PDB entry 9IVE | X-ray diffraction, 1.93 A resolution | chain A

== Chain A ==
Protein: Branched-chain amino acid transferase
Organism: Mycolicibacterium neoaurum VKM Ac-1815D
UniProtKB: V5X927 (V5X927_MYCNE); residues 10-335 here correspond to UniProt positions 2-327 (UniProt number = residue number - 8)
Sequence (335 residues; row label = number of the first residue in the row):
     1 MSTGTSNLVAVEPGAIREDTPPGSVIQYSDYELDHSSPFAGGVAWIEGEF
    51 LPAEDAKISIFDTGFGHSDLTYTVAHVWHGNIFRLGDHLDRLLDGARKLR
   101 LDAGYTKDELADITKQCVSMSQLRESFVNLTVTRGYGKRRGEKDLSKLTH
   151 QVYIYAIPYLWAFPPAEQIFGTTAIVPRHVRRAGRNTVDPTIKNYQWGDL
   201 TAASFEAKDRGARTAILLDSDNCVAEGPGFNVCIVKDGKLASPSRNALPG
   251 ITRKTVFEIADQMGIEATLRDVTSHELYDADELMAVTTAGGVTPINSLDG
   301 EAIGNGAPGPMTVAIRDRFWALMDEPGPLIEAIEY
Not modelled in the structure: 1-2, 138-147
Modified residues: K193 ((2S)-2-amino-6-[[3-hydroxy-2-methyl-5-(phosphonooxymethyl)pyridin-4-yl]methylideneamino]hexanoic acid; LLP)
Sequence notes: initiating methionine (1); expression tag (2-9); conflict S119 (Ala111 in V5X927), I259 (Leu251 in V5X927), D261 (Glu253 in V5X927), D279 (Glu271 in V5X927), A302 (Pro294 in V5X927), A307 (Glu299 in V5X927), P310 (Glu302 in V5X927)
Small-molecule neighbours: alanine (ALA): Y72, V74, F127, A162, K193, W197, G229, T287, T288, A289

== Summary ==
Ligands of chain A: alanine.
Chain A is Branched-chain amino acid transferase (Mycolicibacterium neoaurum VKM Ac-1815D); the structure,
Structure of wild-type aminotransferase from Mycolicibacterium neoaurum in complex with LLP and ALA, was
determined by X-ray diffraction, deposited together with 9IJL.
